2HCR - chains A and B; structure by X-ray diffraction, 2.20 A resolution.

[Chain A (and B)]
Molecule: Ribose-phosphate pyrophosphokinase I
Source organism: Homo sapiens
Notes: EC 2.7.6.1; chain B of this document is another copy of the same molecule, construct and numbering; everything in this record applies to it too
UniProt: P60891 (PRPS1_HUMAN); residues 1-318 here correspond to UniProt positions 0-317 (UniProt number = residue number - 1)
Chain sequence (326 residues; row label = number of the first residue in the row):
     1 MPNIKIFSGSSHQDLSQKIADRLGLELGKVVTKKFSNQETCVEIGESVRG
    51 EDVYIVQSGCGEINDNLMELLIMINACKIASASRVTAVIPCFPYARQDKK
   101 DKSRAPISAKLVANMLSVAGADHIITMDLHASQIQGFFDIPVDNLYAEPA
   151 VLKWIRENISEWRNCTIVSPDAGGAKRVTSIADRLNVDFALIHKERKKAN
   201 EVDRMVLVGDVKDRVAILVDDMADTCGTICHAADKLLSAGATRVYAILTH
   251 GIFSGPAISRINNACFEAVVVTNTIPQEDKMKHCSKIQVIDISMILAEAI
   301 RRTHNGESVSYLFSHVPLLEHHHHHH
Unresolved in the structure: 1-2, 197-202, 314-326 (chain B: 1-2, 196-202, 318-326)
Sequence notes: expression tag (319-326)
Bound ions: Cd2+: D171, D220
Residues lining bound ligands:
  - adenosine monophosphate (AMP), molecule 1: F35, N37, E39, K176
  - adenosine monophosphate (AMP), molecule 2: R96, Q97, D98, K99, D101, H130, D224
What the authors report for this chain:
  - binding site for adenosine monophosphate: F35, N37, E39, R96, Q97, K99, D101, H130
  - Cd2+ coordination: D171, D220
  - catalytic residues: R196 (proposed by the authors, not directly observed)
  - conformationally variable residues (side-chain flip): Q97
  - contacts within the chain: R96-D224 (hydrogen bond)
  - mutagenesis - S132A: decreased catalytic activity on low concentration of phosphate (5 mM)
  - mutagenesis - S132A: unchanged catalytic activity on high concen-tration of phosphate (50 mM)
  - mutagenesis - S132F, N144H, Y146F: unchanged catalytic activity on phosphate
  - mutagenesis - Y146M: decreased catalytic activity on phosphate
  - disease-associated variants - N114S, D183H, A190V, H193Q: increased catalytic activity (citing earlier work)

[Chain A / chain B interface]
Residue-residue contacts (59):
  D98(A) with Q133(B), hydrogen bond
  K99(A) with S132(B); Q133(B)
  K100(A) with Q135(B), hydrogen bond; V142(B), hydrogen bond (side chain-backbone)
  K102(A) with Y146(B); R184(B)
  R104(A) with S310(B), hydrogen bond
  I107(A) with Q135(B); G136(B)
  K110(A) with G136(B), hydrogen bond (side chain-backbone); F138(B), hydrogen bond (side chain-backbone); D139(B), salt bridge
  N114(A) with D139(B), hydrogen bond
  A131(A) with Q133(B)
  S132(A) with K99(B)
  Q133(A) with D98(B), hydrogen bond; K99(B); A131(B); Q133(B); F137(B)
  Q135(A) with K100(B), hydrogen bond
  G136(A) with I107(B); K110(B), hydrogen bond (backbone-side chain); F137(B)
  F137(A) with Q133(B); G136(B); F137(B), hydrophobic
  F138(A) with K110(B), hydrogen bond (backbone-side chain)
  D139(A) with K110(B), salt bridge; N114(B), hydrogen bond
  V142(A) with K100(B), hydrogen bond (backbone-side chain)
  Y146(A) with K102(B)
  A172(A) with A175(B); T179(B)
  G173(A) with K176(B)
  A175(A) with A172(B)
  K176(A) with A172(B); G173(B)
  T179(A) with A172(B); H193(B)
  D183(A) with H193(B), salt bridge; E195(B)
  R184(A) with K102(B)
  F189(A) with L191(B), hydrophobic; H193(B); V206(B), hydrophobic; V208(B), hydrophobic
  L191(A) with F189(B), hydrophobic
  H193(A) with T179(B); D183(B), salt bridge; F189(B)
  R196(A) with D183(B), hydrogen bond (backbone-side chain)
  V208(A) with F189(B), hydrophobic; V208(B), hydrophobic; G209(B)
  G209(A) with V208(B)
  S310(A) with R104(B)
  F313(A) with K102(B)
Also at the interface, not in a pair above, chain A (36 interface residues in all): K194, E195, V206
Also at the interface, not in a pair above, chain B (37 interface residues in all): K194, S308, F313, S314

[Summary]
36 residues of chain A and 37 residues of chain B are in contact; the contacts include 14 hydrogen bonds and 4
salt bridges. Polar contacts include K110(A)-D139(B), D183(A)-H193(B) and D98(A)-Q133(B). The paper reports
the catalytic residue R196(A); N114S, D183H and A190V of chain A, among others, increase catalytic activity; 9
substitutions were tested in all.
Chain A and chain B are both Ribose-phosphate pyrophosphokinase I (Homo sapiens); the structure, crystal
structure of human phosphoribosyl pyrophosphate synthetase 1 in complex with AMP(ATP), cadmium and sulfate
ion, was determined by X-ray diffraction (same publication as 2H06, 2H07 and 2H08).
